8PHP - chains A and B; structure by electron microscopy, 2.56 A resolution.

[Chain A]
Protein: Phage portal protein
From: Borreliella burgdorferi B31
UniProtKB: Q9R3K2 (Q9R3K2_BORBU); numbering as in UniProt (aligned over 1-407)
Amino-acid sequence (407 residues; each row starts with the number of its first residue):
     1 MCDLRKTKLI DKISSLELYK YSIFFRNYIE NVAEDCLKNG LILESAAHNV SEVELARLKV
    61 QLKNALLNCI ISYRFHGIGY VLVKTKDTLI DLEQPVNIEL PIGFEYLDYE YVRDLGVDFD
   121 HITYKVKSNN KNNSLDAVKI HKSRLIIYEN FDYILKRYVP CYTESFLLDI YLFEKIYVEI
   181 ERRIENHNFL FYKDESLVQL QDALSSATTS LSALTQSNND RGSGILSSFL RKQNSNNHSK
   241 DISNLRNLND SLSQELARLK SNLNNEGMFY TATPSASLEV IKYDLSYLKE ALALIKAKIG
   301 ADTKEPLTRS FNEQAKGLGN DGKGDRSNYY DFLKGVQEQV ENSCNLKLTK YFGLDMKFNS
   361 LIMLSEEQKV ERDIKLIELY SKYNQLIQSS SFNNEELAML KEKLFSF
Unresolved in the structure: 1-12, 126-136, 198-256

[Chain B]
Protein: Scaffold protein
From: Borreliella burgdorferi B31
UniProtKB: Q9R2Q2 (Q9R2Q2_BORBU); residue numbers follow UniProt; this construct covers 1-230
Amino-acid sequence (230 residues; numbered 1 to 230; the number before each row is that of its first residue):
     1 MTEKEEKEDL QAQDKEEQQI KADTKVISVQ EFEEYMRFKE QANSKSKETS RDLSINERIT
    61 KELAEVEERE RIEKQLLLEA ERINEIDTLA KAHLSNHFNK EVLLAKGYTL KDIMQAQRRE
   121 LVRKFVPIEQ IKAIAKVSDI SHIDGEILEQ LVSLAKVNIK LRKNASSSSS SVDSIKGNIA
   181 IKSEERASLL DSNFVPINFT EFVQAISNTY KQRRIQFYEN LKRHKRTSIA
Unresolved in the structure: 1-74, 164-230

[Interface between chain A and chain B]
Contacting residue pairs (20):
  Asn49(A) - His97(B)
  Val50(A) - His97(B)
  Ser51(A) - His97(B)
  Lys86(A) - Ala92(B)
  Lys86(A) - His93(B)
  Lys86(A) - Leu94(B)
  Asp87(A) - Lys124(B)  salt bridge
  Asp87(A) - Arg162(B)  salt bridge
  Asp91(A) - Arg162(B)  salt bridge
  Gln94(A) - Arg162(B)
  Asn97(A) - Arg123(B)
  Asn97(A) - Lys124(B)
  Asn97(A) - Phe125(B)
  Ile98(A) - Arg123(B)
  Ile98(A) - Lys124(B)  hydrogen bond (backbone-backbone)
  Glu99(A) - His93(B)
  Glu99(A) - Lys124(B)
  Leu100(A) - Phe98(B)  hydrophobic
  Ile102(A) - Ser95(B)
  Arg144(A) - Arg162(B)
Other interface residues (no listed pair), chain A (14 interface residues in all): Glu54
Other interface residues (no listed pair), chain B (13 interface residues in all): Lys91, Val126, Pro127

[Summary]
14 residues of chain A and 13 residues of chain B are in contact, with 1 hydrogen bond and 3 salt bridges.
Polar contacts include Asp87(A)-Lys124(B), Asp87(A)-Arg162(B) and Asp91(A)-Arg162(B).
Chain A is Phage portal protein and chain B is Scaffold protein, both from Borreliella burgdorferi B31; the
structure, Portal from the Borrelia bacteriophage BB1 procapsid with bound scaffold protein, was determined by
electron microscopy (same publication as 8PHQ, 8PHR and 8PHS).
